Entry 8TR5 (electron microscopy, 2.53 A resolution); this record covers chains A and B of the 3 polymer chains in the assembly.

== Chain A (and B) ==
Molecule: P2X purinoceptor 7
Notes: chain B of this document is another copy of the same molecule, construct and numbering; everything in this record applies to it too
UniProtKB: Q64663 (P2RX7_RAT); residue numbers follow UniProt; this construct covers 1-595
Chain sequence (595 residues; numbered 1 to 595; the number before each row is that of its first residue):
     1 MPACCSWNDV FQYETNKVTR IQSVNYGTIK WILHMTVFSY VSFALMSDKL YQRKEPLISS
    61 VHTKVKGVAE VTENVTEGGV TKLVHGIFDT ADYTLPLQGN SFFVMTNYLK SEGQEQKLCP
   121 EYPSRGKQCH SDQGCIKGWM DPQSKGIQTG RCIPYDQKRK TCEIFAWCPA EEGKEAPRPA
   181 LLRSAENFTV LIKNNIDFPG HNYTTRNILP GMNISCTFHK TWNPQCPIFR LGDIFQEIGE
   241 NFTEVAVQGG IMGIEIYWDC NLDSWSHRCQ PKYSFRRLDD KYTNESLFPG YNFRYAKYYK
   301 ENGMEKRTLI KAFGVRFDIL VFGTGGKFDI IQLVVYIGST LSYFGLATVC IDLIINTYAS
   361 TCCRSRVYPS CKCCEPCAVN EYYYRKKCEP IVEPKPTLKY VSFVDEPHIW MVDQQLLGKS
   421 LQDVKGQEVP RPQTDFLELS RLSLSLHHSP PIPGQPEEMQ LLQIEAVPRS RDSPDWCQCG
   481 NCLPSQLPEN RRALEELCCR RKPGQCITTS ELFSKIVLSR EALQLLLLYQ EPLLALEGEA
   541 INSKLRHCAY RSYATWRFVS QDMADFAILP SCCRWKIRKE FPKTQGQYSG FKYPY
Disordered / not traced: 1-5, 74-81, 443-471
Disulfide bonds: Cys-119/Cys-168, Cys-129/Cys-152, Cys-135/Cys-162, Cys-216/Cys-226, Cys-260/Cys-269
Ion coordination: Na+: Ser-342 (shared with Ser-342(B) of chain B; 1 residue of chain C); Zn2+ site 1: Cys-477, Cys-479, Cys-482, Cys-498; Zn2+ site 2: Cys-479, Cys-499, Cys-506, Cys-572
Ligand contacts:
  - GDP (guanosine-5'-diphosphate): Arg-546, His-547, Tyr-550, Ala-564, Asp-565, Ala-567, Ile-568, Leu-569, Arg-574, Arg-578, Lys-583, Gln-587, Tyr-588, Ser-589, Gly-590, Phe-591, Lys-592
  - N-acetylglucosamine (NAG; 2-acetamido-2-deoxy-beta-D-glucopyranose), molecule 1: Arg-178, Asn-241, Thr-243, Glu-244
  - N-acetylglucosamine (NAG), molecule 2: Arg-183, Ser-184, Glu-186, Asn-187, Arg-230
What the authors report for this chain:
  - Na+ coordination: Ser-342
  - Na+ coordination through a water molecule: Gly-338
  - mutagenesis - R125A: unchanged signaling
  - mutagenesis - R125A/Q143A, R125A/I214A, R125A/Q143A/I214A, Q143A, Q143A/I214A: decreased signaling in response to ATP
  - mutagenesis - K127A, I214A: unchanged signaling in response to ATP
  - mutagenesis - R125A/Q143A, R125A/I214A, R125A/Q143A/I214A, Q143A, Q143A/I214A: decreased binding to ATP
  - mutagenesis - K127A, I214A: unchanged binding to ATP

== Interface between chain A and chain B ==
Contacting residue pairs (170):
  Asn-8(A) with Gln-22(B)
  Val-10(A) with Trp-31(B), hydrogen bond (backbone-side chain)
  Phe-11(A) with Ile-21(B); Gln-22(B); Ser-23(B), hydrogen bond (backbone-backbone); Val-24(B); Thr-28(B)
  Gln-12(A) with Arg-20(B); Ile-21(B); Gln-22(B); Gly-27(B); Lys-30(B), hydrogen bond (backbone-side chain)
  Tyr-13(A) with Thr-19(B); Arg-20(B); Ile-21(B), hydrogen bond (backbone-backbone); Tyr-26(B), hydrophobic; Lys-30(B); Thr-348(B), hydrogen bond (side chain-backbone); Ile-351(B), hydrophobic; Asp-352(B), hydrogen bond
  Glu-14(A) with Thr-19(B); Arg-20(B), salt bridge
  Thr-15(A) with Val-18(B); Thr-19(B), hydrogen bond (backbone-backbone); Asp-352(B), hydrogen bond; Lys-387(B), hydrogen bond
  Asn-16(A) with Asn-16(B); Lys-17(B); Val-18(B); Lys-387(B), hydrogen bond (backbone-side chain)
  Lys-17(A) with Lys-17(B), hydrogen bond (backbone-backbone); Val-18(B), hydrogen bond (side chain-backbone); Thr-19(B); Lys-387(B)
  Val-18(A) with Lys-387(B), hydrogen bond (backbone-backbone); Cys-388(B); Glu-389(B), hydrogen bond (backbone-backbone)
  Thr-19(A) with Glu-389(B); Ile-391(B)
  Arg-20(A) with Asn-356(B); Tyr-384(B), hydrogen bond; Cys-388(B); Glu-389(B), hydrogen bond (backbone-backbone); Pro-390(B); Ile-391(B), hydrogen bond (backbone-backbone)
  Ile-21(A) with Ile-391(B)
  Gln-22(A) with Ile-391(B), hydrogen bond (backbone-backbone); Val-392(B); Glu-393(B), hydrogen bond (backbone-backbone)
  Ile-58(A) with Glu-255(B); Arg-276(B); Phe-322(B), hydrophobic
  Ser-59(A) with Leu-320(B)
  Ser-60(A) with Leu-278(B); Arg-316(B), hydrogen bond; Asp-318(B), hydrogen bond
  Val-61(A) with Arg-316(B), hydrogen bond (backbone-side chain)
  His-62(A) with Ile-251(B); Gly-290(B); Tyr-291(B)
  Lys-64(A) with Phe-288(B)
  Val-68(A) with Met-140(B); Lys-145(B)
  His-85(A) with Phe-165(B)
  Gly-86(A) with Gln-116(B)
  Ile-87(A) with Gln-116(B), hydrogen bond (backbone-side chain); Ile-147(B), hydrophobic; Phe-165(B); Trp-167(B), hydrogen bond (backbone-side chain)
  Asp-89(A) with Trp-167(B); Arg-294(B), salt bridge; Arg-307(B), salt bridge
  Thr-90(A) with Arg-294(B), hydrogen bond
  Ala-91(A) with Arg-294(B); Ala-296(B), hydrophobic; Tyr-298(B), hydrogen bond (backbone-side chain); Arg-307(B); Leu-309(B), hydrophobic
  Asp-92(A) with Trp-167(B), hydrogen bond; Tyr-298(B), hydrogen bond; Arg-307(B), salt bridge
  Gln-98(A) with Tyr-291(B), hydrogen bond; Asn-292(B), hydrogen bond (side chain-backbone); Phe-293(B); Arg-316(B), hydrogen bond (backbone-side chain)
  Gly-99(A) with Arg-316(B)
  Leu-191(A) with Leu-287(B); Phe-288(B), hydrophobic
  Lys-193(A) with Leu-287(B), hydrogen bond (side chain-backbone); Phe-288(B), hydrogen bond (side chain-backbone)
  Asn-195(A) with Arg-276(B), hydrogen bond; Leu-278(B)
  Asp-197(A) with Glu-255(B); Arg-276(B)
  Pro-199(A) with Phe-322(B), hydrophobic
  Thr-204(A) with Arg-276(B)
  Arg-206(A) with Leu-278(B); Asp-280(B)
  Ile-208(A) with Leu-287(B), hydrophobic
  Ile-214(A) with Ser-286(B)
  Lys-297(A) with Tyr-298(B)
  Tyr-299(A) with Lys-300(B)
  Thr-308(A) with Lys-300(B)
  Asp-329(A) with Asp-48(B)
  Ile-330(A) with Tyr-40(B)
  Ile-331(A) with Tyr-40(B); Ala-44(B), hydrophobic; Asp-48(B); Leu-50(B), hydrophobic
  Val-334(A) with Tyr-40(B); Tyr-343(B), hydrogen bond (backbone-side chain)
  Val-335(A) with Tyr-336(B), hydrophobic; Ser-339(B)
  Ile-337(A) with Tyr-343(B)
  Gly-338(A) with Ser-339(B); Tyr-343(B)
  Ser-339(A) with Ser-339(B), hydrogen bond
  Leu-341(A) with Ser-342(B)
  Ser-342(A) with Ser-342(B), hydrogen bond
  Val-379(A) with Pro-394(B); Tyr-595(B), hydrophobic
  Tyr-382(A) with Ile-391(B); Val-392(B); Pro-394(B); Asp-562(B), hydrogen bond; Tyr-595(B)
  Tyr-383(A) with Ile-391(B), hydrophobic; Glu-393(B); Pro-394(B)
  Arg-385(A) with Tyr-595(B)
  Lys-386(A) with Glu-389(B), salt bridge; Ile-391(B); Asp-562(B), salt bridge
  Glu-389(A) with Lys-17(B), salt bridge
  Val-404(A) with Pro-532(B); Leu-533(B), hydrophobic
  Gln-427(A) with Asn-8(B)
  Thr-434(A) with Tyr-529(B); Gln-530(B), hydrogen bond
  Phe-436(A) with Cys-548(B); Arg-551(B); Ser-552(B); Thr-555(B)
  Leu-437(A) with Thr-434(B); Asp-435(B); Thr-555(B); Val-559(B), hydrophobic
  Glu-438(A) with Glu-438(B)
  Leu-439(A) with Leu-526(B); Tyr-529(B), hydrophobic
  Ser-440(A) with Ile-516(B); Leu-526(B); Ser-552(B)
  Arg-441(A) with Glu-438(B); Leu-439(B), hydrogen bond (side chain-backbone); Arg-441(B), hydrogen bond (side chain-backbone); Leu-442(B), hydrogen bond (side chain-backbone)
  Arg-500(A) with Leu-533(B)
  Gln-505(A) with Leu-533(B)
  Ser-510(A) with Pro-532(B), hydrogen bond (side chain-backbone)
  Glu-511(A) with Leu-528(B)
  Leu-512(A) with Leu-525(B), hydrophobic; Leu-528(B); Tyr-529(B)
  Lys-515(A) with Leu-525(B)
  Tyr-529(A) with Leu-437(B); Arg-441(B)
  Trp-556(A) with Tyr-529(B), hydrogen bond (side chain-backbone); Pro-532(B), hydrophobic
  Arg-557(A) with Pro-532(B)
Interface residues without a listed pair, chain A (95 interface residues in all): Ser-23, Val-24, Lys-66, Gly-67, Glu-70, Pro-96, Ile-196, Gln-332, Asn-356, Ala-378, Lys-387, Asp-435, Leu-442, Cys-506, Ile-507, Thr-509, Ile-516, Leu-526, Thr-555
Interface residues without a listed pair, chain B (101 interface residues in all): Glu-14, Ser-47, Pro-142, Gly-146, Ala-166, Asp-279, Thr-283, Asn-284, Gly-338, Ala-347, Ile-355, Lys-386, Met-411, Gln-561, Tyr-593

== Overview ==
95 residues of chain A face 101 of chain B across their interface; the contacts include 44 hydrogen bonds and
7 salt bridges. Among the polar pairs are Glu-14(A)/Arg-20(B), Asp-89(A)/Arg-294(B) and Asp-89(A)/Arg-307(B).
The paper reports that R125A/Q143A, R125A/I214A and R125A/Q143A/I214A of chain A, among others, reduce
signaling in response to ATP; Na+ coordination by Ser-342(A); 8 substitutions were tested in all.
Both chains are P2X purinoceptor 7. Entry 8TR5 (Cryo-EM structure of the rat P2X7 receptor in the apo closed
state) was determined by electron microscopy together with 8TRJ and 8V4S from the same study.
